8DR4 - chains A and K of the 12 polymer chains in the assembly; structure by electron microscopy, 2.45 A resolution.

[Chain A]
Molecule: Replication factor C subunit 1
Source organism: Saccharomyces cerevisiae
UniProtKB: P38630 (RFC1_YEAST); numbering as in UniProt (aligned over 1-861)
Chain sequence (918 residues; row label = number of the first residue in the row):
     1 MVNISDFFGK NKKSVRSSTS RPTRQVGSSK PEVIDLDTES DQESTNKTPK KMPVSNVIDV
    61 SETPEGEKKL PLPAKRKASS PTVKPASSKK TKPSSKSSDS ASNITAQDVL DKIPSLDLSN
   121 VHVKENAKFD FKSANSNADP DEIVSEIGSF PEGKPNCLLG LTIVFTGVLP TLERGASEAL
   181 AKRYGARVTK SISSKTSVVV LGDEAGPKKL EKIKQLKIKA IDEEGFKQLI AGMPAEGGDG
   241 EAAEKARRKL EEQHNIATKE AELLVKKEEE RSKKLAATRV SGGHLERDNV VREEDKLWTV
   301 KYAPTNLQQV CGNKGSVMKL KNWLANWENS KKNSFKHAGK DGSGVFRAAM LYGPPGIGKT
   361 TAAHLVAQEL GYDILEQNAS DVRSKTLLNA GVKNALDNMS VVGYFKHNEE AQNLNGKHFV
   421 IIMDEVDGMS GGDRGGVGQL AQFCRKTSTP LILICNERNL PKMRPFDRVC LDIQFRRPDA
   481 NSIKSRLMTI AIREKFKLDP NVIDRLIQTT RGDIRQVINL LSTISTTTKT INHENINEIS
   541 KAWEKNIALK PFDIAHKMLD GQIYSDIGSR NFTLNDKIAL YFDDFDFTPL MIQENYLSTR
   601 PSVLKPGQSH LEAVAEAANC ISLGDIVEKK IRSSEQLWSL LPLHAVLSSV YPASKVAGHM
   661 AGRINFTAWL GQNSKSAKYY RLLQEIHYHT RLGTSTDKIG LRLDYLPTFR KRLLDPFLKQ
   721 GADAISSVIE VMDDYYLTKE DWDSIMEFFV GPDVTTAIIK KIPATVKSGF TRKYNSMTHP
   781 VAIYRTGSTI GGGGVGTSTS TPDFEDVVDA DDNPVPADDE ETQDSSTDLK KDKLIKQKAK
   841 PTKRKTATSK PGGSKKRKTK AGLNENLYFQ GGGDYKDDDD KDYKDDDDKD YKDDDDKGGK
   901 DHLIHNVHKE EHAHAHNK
Unresolved in the structure: 1-289, 787-918
Construct notes: expression tag (862-918)
UniProt features mapped onto this chain:
  - motif (Nuclear localization signal): Lys830 to Leu834, Lys855 to Lys860
  - binding site (ATP): Thr299, Cys311, Gly353 to Thr361, Asn456
  - modified residue: Thr38 (Phosphothreonine), Ser40 (Phosphoserine), Thr63 (Phosphothreonine)
  - mutagenesis: Asp427 (D427H: In cs mutant CDC44-2; causes cell cycle arrest), Gly436 (G436R: In cs mutant CDC44-3/4; causes cell cycle arrest), Gly512 (G512A: In cs mutant CDC44-9; no effect), Asp513 (D513N: In cs mutants CDC44-1/5/8 and CDC44-9; causes cell cycle arrest)
Bound ions: Mg2+: Thr360 (together with ATP-gamma-S)
Small-molecule neighbours: ATP-gamma-S (AGS; phosphothiophosphoric acid-adenylate ester): Thr299, Tyr302, Ala303, Pro304, Gln309, Val310, Cys311, Pro354, Pro355, Gly356, Ile357, Gly358, Lys359, Thr360, Thr361, Asn456, Arg486, Ile514, Arg515, Ile518

[Chain K]
Molecule: 12-nt DNA strand
Sequence (12 nucleotides; each row starts with the number of its first residue; numbers below 1 keep their minus sign (DA-1 is residue -1)):
    -1 AAGGGGGGGG GG

[How chain A and chain K interact]
Pairs across the interface - 8 pairs, chain A then chain K:
  Gly315(A) with DG6(K), hydrogen bond to the phosphate
  Arg476(A) with DG3(K), base contact
  His556(A) with DA0(K), salt bridge to the phosphate
  Met660(A) with DA0(K), sugar contact
  Gly662(A) with DA0(K), sugar contact
  Arg663(A) with DA0(K), base contact; DG1(K), sugar contact
  Ile664(A) with DA0(K), base contact
Other interface residues (no listed pair), chain A (8 interface residues in all): Lys314
Other interface residues (no listed pair), chain K (5 interface residues in all): DG4

[In short]
8 residues of chain A and 5 residues of chain K are in contact, with 1 hydrogen bond and 1 salt bridge. Polar
pairs include Gly315(A)-DG6(K) and His556(A)-DA0(K). Ligands of chain A: ATP-gamma-S.
Chain A is Replication factor C subunit 1 (Saccharomyces cerevisiae) and chain K is a 12-nt DNA strand; the
structure, Open state of RFC:PCNA bound to a 3' ss/dsDNA junction (DNA2) without NTD, was determined by
electron microscopy together with 8DQW, 8DQX, 8DQZ, 8DR0, 8DR1, 8DR3 and 3 further entries from the same
study.
